7M7E - chains A and C of the 4 polymer chains in the assembly; structure by electron microscopy, 3.20 A resolution.

# Chain A
Protein: 6-deoxyerythronolide-B synthase EryA2, modules 3 and 4, EryAI, 6-deoxyerythronolide-B synthase EryA3, modules 5 and 6 chimera
Source organism: Saccharopolyspora erythraea
Notes: EC 2.3.1.94; fragment: EryA2  + EryA1  + EryA3
UniProtKB: chimeric construct of Q03132, Q5UNP6, Q03133: residues 4-924 from Q03132 (ERYA2_SACER) positions 2-922 (UniProt number = residue number - 2); residues 925-1483 from Q5UNP6 positions 1457-2015 (UniProt number = residue number + 532); residues 1484-1760 from Q03133 positions 2896-3172 (UniProt number = residue number + 1412)
Amino-acid sequence (1777 residues; row label = number of the first residue in the row):
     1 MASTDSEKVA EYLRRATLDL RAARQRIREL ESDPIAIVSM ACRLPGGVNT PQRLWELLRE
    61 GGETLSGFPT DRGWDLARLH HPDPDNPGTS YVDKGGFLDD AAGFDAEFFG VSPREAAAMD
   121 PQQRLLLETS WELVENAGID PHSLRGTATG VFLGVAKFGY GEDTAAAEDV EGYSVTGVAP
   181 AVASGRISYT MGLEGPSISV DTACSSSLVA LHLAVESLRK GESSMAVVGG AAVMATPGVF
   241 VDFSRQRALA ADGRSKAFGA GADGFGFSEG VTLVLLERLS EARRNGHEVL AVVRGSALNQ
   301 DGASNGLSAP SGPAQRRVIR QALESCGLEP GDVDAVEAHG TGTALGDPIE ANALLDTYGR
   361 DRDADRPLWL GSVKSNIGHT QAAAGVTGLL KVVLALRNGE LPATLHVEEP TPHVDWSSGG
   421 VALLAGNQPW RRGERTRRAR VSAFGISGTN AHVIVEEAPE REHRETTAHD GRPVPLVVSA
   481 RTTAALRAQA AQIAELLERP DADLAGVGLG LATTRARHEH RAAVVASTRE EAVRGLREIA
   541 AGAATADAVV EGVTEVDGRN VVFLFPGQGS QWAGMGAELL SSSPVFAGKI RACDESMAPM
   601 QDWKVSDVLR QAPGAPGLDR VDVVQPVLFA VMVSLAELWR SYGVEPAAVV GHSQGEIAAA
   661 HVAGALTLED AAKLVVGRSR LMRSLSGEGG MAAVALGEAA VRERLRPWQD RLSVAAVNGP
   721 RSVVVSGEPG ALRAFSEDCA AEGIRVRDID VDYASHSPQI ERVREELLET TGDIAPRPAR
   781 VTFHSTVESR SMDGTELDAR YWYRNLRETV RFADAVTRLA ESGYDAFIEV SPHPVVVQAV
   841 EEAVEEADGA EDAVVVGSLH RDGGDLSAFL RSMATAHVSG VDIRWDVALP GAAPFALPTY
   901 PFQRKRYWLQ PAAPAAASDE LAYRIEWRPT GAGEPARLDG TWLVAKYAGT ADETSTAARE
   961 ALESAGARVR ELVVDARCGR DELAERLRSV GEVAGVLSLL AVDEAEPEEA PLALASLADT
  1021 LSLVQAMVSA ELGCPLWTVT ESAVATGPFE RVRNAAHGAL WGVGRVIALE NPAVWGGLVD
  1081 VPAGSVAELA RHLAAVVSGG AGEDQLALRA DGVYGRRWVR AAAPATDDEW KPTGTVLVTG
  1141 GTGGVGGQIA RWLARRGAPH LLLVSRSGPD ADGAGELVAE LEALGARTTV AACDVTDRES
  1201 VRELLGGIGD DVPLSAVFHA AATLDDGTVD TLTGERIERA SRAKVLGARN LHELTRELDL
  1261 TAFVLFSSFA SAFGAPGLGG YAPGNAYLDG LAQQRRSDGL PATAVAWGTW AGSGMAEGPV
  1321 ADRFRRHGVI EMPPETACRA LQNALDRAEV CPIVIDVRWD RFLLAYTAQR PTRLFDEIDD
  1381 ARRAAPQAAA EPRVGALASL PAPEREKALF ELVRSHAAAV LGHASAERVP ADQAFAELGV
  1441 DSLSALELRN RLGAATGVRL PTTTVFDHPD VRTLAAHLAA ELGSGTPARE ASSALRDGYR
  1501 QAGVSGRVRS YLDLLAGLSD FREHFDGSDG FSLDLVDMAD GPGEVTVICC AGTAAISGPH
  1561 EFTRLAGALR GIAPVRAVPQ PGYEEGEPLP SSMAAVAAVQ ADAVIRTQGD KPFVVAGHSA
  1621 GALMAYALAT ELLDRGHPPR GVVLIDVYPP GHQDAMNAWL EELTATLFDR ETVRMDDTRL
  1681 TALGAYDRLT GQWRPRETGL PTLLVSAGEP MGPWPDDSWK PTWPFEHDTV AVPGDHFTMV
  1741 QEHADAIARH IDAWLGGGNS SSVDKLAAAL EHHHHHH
Not modelled in the structure: 1-3, 912-1777
Differences from the reference sequence: expression tag (1-3, 1761-1777)

# Chain C
Protein: 1B2 (heavy chain)
Source organism: Homo sapiens
Amino-acid sequence (249 residues; each row starts with the number of its first residue):
     1 MAEVQLVQSG GGLVQPGRSL RLSCTASGFT FGDYAMSWVR QAPGKGLEWV GFIRSKAYGG
    61 TTEYAASVKG RFTISRDDSK SIAYLQMNSL KTEDTAVYYC TRGGTLFDYW GQGTLVTVSS
   121 ASTKGPSVFP LAPSSKSTSG GTAALGCLVK DYFPEPVTVS WNSGALTSGV HTFPAVLQSS
   181 GLYSLSSVVT VPSSSLGTQT YICNVNHKPS NTKVDKKVEP KSCAALVPRG SAHHHHHHAA
   241 DYKDDDDKA
Not modelled in the structure: 1-2, 136-142, 194-199, 221-249
Disulfides: Cys147-Cys203

# Interface between chain A and chain C
Contacting residue pairs (9; chain A residue first):
  Glu7(A) - Arg54(C)  salt bridge
  Glu11(A) - Gly104(C)
  Glu11(A) - Thr105(C)
  Glu11(A) - Leu106(C)  hydrogen bond (side chain-backbone)
  Arg14(A) - Asp33(C)
  Arg14(A) - Tyr34(C)
  Arg15(A) - Leu106(C)
  Arg15(A) - Asp108(C)  salt bridge
  Thr795(A) - Ser163(C)
Interface residues without a listed pair, chain A (11 interface residues in all): Thr4, Ser6, Ala10, Leu18, Pro776, Pro778
Interface residues without a listed pair, chain C (12 interface residues in all): Glu3, Phe52, Tyr58, Arg102

# Summary
The interface between chain A and chain C involves 11 residues on one side and 12 on the other, with 1
hydrogen bond and 2 salt bridges. Polar pairs include Glu7(A)-Arg54(C), Arg15(A)-Asp108(C) and
Glu11(A)-Leu106(C).
Chain A is 6-deoxyerythronolide-B synthase EryA2, modules 3 and 4, EryAI, 6-deoxyerythronolide-B synthase
EryA3, modules 5 and 6 chimera (Saccharopolyspora erythraea) and chain C is 1B2 (heavy chain) (Homo sapiens);
the structure, 6-Deoxyerythronolide B synthase (DEBS) hybrid module (M3/1) in complex with antibody fragment
1B2, was determined by electron microscopy (same publication as 7M7F, 7M7G, 7M7H, 7M7I and 7M7J).
